Entry 2PYE (X-ray diffraction, 2.30 A resolution); this record covers chains A and C of the 5 polymer chains in the assembly.

== Chain A ==
Protein: HLA class I histocompatibility antigen, A-2 alpha chain
Organism: Homo sapiens
Notes: fragment: extracellular domains alpha 1, alpha2 and alpha3, residues 25-299
Reference sequence: P01892 (1A02_HUMAN); residues 1-276 here correspond to UniProt positions 25-300 (UniProt number = residue number + 24)
Amino-acid sequence (276 residues; row label = number of the first residue in the row):
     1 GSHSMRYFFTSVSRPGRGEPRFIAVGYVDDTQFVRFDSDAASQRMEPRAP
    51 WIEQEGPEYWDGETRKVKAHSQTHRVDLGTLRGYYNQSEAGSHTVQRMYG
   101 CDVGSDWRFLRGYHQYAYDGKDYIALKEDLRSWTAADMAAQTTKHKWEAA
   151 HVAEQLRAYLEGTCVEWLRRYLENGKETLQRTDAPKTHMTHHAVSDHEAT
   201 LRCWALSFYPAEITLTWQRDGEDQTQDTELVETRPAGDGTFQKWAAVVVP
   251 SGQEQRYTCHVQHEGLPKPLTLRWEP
Cystine bridges: Cys101-Cys164, Cys203-Cys259
Small-molecule neighbours: polyethylene glycol fragment (7PE; 2-(2-(2-(2-(2-(2-ethoxyethoxy)ethoxy)ethoxy)ethoxy)ethoxy)ethanol): Tyr27, Asp30, Thr31, Gln32, Arg35, Arg48, Pro235, Ala236, Gly237, Asp238, Gly239, Thr240, Phe241

== Chain C ==
Protein: Cancer/testis antigen 1B
Reference sequence: P78358 (CTG1B_HUMAN); residues 1-9 here correspond to UniProt positions 157-165 (UniProt number = residue number + 156)
Amino-acid sequence (9 residues; row label = number of the first residue in the row):
     1 SLLMWITQC

== Interface between chain A and chain C ==
Contacting residue pairs - 35 pairs, chain A then chain C:
  Met5(A) with Ser1(C)
  Tyr7(A) with Ser1(C), hydrogen bond (side chain-backbone); Leu2(C)
  Phe9(A) with Leu2(C), hydrophobic
  Met45(A) with Leu2(C), hydrophobic
  Glu63(A) with Ser1(C), hydrogen bond; Leu2(C), hydrogen bond (side chain-backbone)
  Lys66(A) with Ser1(C), hydrogen bond; Leu2(C), hydrogen bond (side chain-backbone); Leu3(C); Met4(C)
  Val67(A) with Leu2(C)
  His70(A) with Leu3(C), hydrogen bond (side chain-backbone); Ile6(C)
  Thr73(A) with Gln8(C)
  Val76(A) with Gln8(C)
  Asp77(A) with Gln8(C); Cys9(C), hydrogen bond (side chain-backbone)
  Thr80(A) with Cys9(C)
  Leu81(A) with Cys9(C), hydrophobic
  Tyr84(A) with Cys9(C), hydrogen bond (side chain-backbone)
  Arg97(A) with Ile6(C)
  Tyr99(A) with Leu2(C); Leu3(C), hydrogen bond (side chain-backbone)
  Thr143(A) with Cys9(C), hydrogen bond (side chain-backbone)
  Lys146(A) with Cys9(C), hydrogen bond (side chain-backbone)
  Trp147(A) with Thr7(C); Gln8(C), hydrogen bond (side chain-backbone); Cys9(C)
  Val152(A) with Thr7(C)
  Leu156(A) with Leu3(C), hydrophobic
  Tyr159(A) with Ser1(C), hydrogen bond (side chain-backbone); Leu3(C), hydrophobic
  Trp167(A) with Ser1(C)
  Tyr171(A) with Ser1(C), hydrogen bond (side chain-backbone)
Also at the interface, not in a pair above, chain A (27 interface residues in all): Tyr59, Tyr116, Ala150

== Summary ==
27 residues of chain A face 8 of chain C across their interface, with 14 hydrogen bonds. Polar pairs include
Tyr7(A)-Ser1(C), Glu63(A)-Ser1(C) and Glu63(A)-Leu2(C). Bound to chain A: polyethylene glycol fragment.
Here chain A is HLA class I histocompatibility antigen, A-2 alpha chain (Homo sapiens) and chain C is
Cancer/testis antigen 1B. Entry 2PYE (Crystal Structures of High Affinity Human T-Cell Receptors Bound to pMHC
RevealNative Diagonal Binding Geometry TCR ...) was determined by X-ray diffraction (same publication as 2P5E,
2P5W and 2PYF).
